PDB entry 2RGR | X-ray diffraction, 3.00 A resolution | chains C and A of the 3 polymer chains in the assembly

# Chain C
Molecule: 15-nt DNA strand
Sequence (15 nucleotides; each row starts with the number of its first residue):
     1 CCGAGGATGA CGATG

# Chain A
Molecule: DNA topoisomerase 2
From: Saccharomyces cerevisiae
Notes: EC 5.99.1.3; fragment: DNA binding and cleavage domain (residues 419-1177)
UniProt: P06786 (TOP2_YEAST); numbering as in UniProt (aligned over 419-1177)
Sequence (759 residues; each row starts with the number of its first residue):
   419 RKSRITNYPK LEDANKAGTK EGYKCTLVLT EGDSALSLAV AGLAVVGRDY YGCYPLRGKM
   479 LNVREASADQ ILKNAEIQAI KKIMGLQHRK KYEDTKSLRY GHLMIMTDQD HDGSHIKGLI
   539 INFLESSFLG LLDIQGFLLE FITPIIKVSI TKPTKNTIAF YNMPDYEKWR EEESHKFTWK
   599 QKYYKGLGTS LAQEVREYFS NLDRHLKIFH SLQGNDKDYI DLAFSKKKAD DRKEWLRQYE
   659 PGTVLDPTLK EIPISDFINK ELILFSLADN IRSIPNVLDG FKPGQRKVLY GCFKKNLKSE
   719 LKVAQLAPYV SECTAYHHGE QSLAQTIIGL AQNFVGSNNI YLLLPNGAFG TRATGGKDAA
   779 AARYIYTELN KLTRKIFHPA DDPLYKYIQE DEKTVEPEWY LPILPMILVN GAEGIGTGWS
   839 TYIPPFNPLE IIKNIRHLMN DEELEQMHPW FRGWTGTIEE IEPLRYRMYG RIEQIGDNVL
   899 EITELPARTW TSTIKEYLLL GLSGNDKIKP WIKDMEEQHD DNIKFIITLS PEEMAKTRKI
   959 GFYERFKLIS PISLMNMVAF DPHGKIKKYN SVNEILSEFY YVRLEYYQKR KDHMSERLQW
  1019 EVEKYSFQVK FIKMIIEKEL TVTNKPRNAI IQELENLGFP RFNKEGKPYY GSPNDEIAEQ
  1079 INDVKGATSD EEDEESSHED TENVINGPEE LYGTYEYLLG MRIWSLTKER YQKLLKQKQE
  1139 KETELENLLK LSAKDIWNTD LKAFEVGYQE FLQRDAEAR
Unresolved in the structure: 1071-1108
Metal / ion sites: Mg2+ near Asp-528 (its only coordinating residue here)
Swiss-Prot annotation at these positions:
  - region: Lys-965 to Asn-974 (Interaction with DNA)
  - active site: Tyr-782 (O-(5'-phospho-DNA)-tyrosine intermediate)
  - binding site (Mg(2+)): Glu-449, Asp-526, Asp-528
  - site: Lys-477 (Interaction with DNA), Asn-480 (Interaction with DNA), Arg-650 (Interaction with DNA), Lys-651 (Interaction with DNA), Lys-700 (Interaction with DNA), Tyr-734 (Interaction with DNA), Ser-740 (Interaction with DNA), Arg-781 (Transition state stabilizer), Ile-833 (Important for DNA bending), Trp-908 (Interaction with DNA)
  - modified residue: Thr-1086 (Phosphothreonine), Ser-1087 (Phosphoserine)
  - mutagenesis: Arg-690 (R690A: Loss of enzyme activity), Asp-697 (D697A: Strongly reduced enzyme activity), Lys-700 (K700A: Strongly reduced enzyme activity), Arg-704 (R704A: Strongly reduced enzyme activity), His-736 (H736A: No effect), Arg-781 (R781A: Strongly reduced enzyme activity), Tyr-782 (Y782F: Loss of enzyme activity), Asn-828 (N828A: Strongly reduced enzyme activity)

# How chain C and chain A interact
Pairs across the interface - 17 pairs, chain C then chain A:
  DC11(C) with Lys-775(A), salt bridge to the phosphate; Glu-831(A), phosphate contact; Ile-833(A), base contact; Trp-908(A), phosphate contact
  DG12(C) with Lys-700(A), hydrogen bond to the phosphate; Glu-831(A), phosphate contact; Ile-833(A), hydrogen bond to the base
  DA13(C) with Arg-690(A), sugar contact; Lys-700(A), salt bridge to the phosphate
  DT14(C) with Asp-530(A), phosphate contact; Arg-690(A), sugar contact; Tyr-734(A), phosphate contact; His-736(A), salt bridge to the phosphate
  DG15(C) with Glu-449(A), phosphate contact; Gly-476(A), base contact; Lys-477(A), hydrogen bond to the base; Asp-530(A), sugar contact
Also at the interface, not in a pair above, chain C (6 interface residues in all): DT8
Also at the interface, not in a pair above, chain A (15 interface residues in all): Ser-485, Ser-691, Ser-740

# Overview
6 residues of chain C and 15 residues of chain A are in contact; the contacts include 3 hydrogen bonds and 3
salt bridges. Polar pairs include DG12(C)/Ile-833(A), DG15(C)/Lys-477(A) and DG12(C)/Lys-700(A).
Chain C is a 15-nt DNA strand and chain A is DNA topoisomerase 2 (Saccharomyces cerevisiae); the structure,
Topoisomerase IIA bound to G-segment DNA, was determined by X-ray diffraction.
